PDB entry 5VKE | X-ray diffraction, 2.37 A resolution | chains A and C of the 3 polymer chains in the assembly

# Chain A
Molecule: Antibody Light Chain
From: Mus musculus
Notes: antibody fragment or engineered binder
Amino-acid sequence (219 residues; each row starts with the number of its first residue):
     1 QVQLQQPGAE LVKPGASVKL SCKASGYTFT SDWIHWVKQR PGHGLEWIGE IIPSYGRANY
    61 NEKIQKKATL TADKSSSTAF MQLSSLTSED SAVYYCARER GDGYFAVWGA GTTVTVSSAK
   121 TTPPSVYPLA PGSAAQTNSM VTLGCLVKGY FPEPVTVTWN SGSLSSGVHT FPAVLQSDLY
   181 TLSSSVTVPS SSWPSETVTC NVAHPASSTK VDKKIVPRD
Disulfides: Cys22-Cys96

# Chain C
Molecule: pH-gated potassium channel KcsA
From: Streptomyces lividans
UniProtKB: P0A334 (KCSA_STRLI); numbering as in UniProt (aligned over 26-121)
Amino-acid sequence (96 residues; each row starts with the number of its first residue):
    26 WRCAGAATVL LVIVLLAGSY LAVLAERGAP GAQLITYPRA LWWSVETATT VGYGDLAPVT
    86 LWGRCVAVVV MVAGITSFGL VTAALATWFV GQCQQQ
Disulfides: Cys28-Cys118
Sequence notes: conflict Cys28 (Ala in P0A334), Ala82 (Tyr in P0A334), Cys90 (Leu in P0A334), Gln117 (Arg in P0A334), Cys118 (Glu in P0A334), Gln120 (Glu in P0A334), Gln121 (Arg in P0A334)
Bound ions: K+ site 1 near Thr75 (its only coordinating residue here); K+ site 2 near Gly77 (its only coordinating residue here)
Small-molecule neighbours:
  - 1EM ((1S)-2-hydroxy-1-[(nonanoyloxy)methyl]ethyl myristate): Leu41, Ser44, Tyr62, Pro63, Leu66, Trp67, Val70, Val84, Thr85, Leu86, Arg89, Val93
  - nonan-1-ol (F09): Leu46, Leu49, Ala50, Trp87, Val91, Val94
UniProt features mapped onto this chain:
  - motif: Thr75 to Asp80 (Selectivity filter)
  - mutagenesis: Glu71 (E71A: Prevents channel inactivation)
What the authors report for this chain:
  - conformationally variable residues: Val76, Gly77
  - self-association interface (contacts with another copy of this molecule); pairs are residue here / residue on that copy: Val76-Val76
  - contacts within the chain: Glu71-Asp80

# Chain A / chain C interface
Residue-residue contacts (23; chain A residue first):
  Thr30(A) with Tyr45(C)
  Ser31(A) with Tyr62(C)
  Trp33(A) with Arg52(C); Tyr62(C), hydrogen bond
  His35(A) with Arg52(C)
  Glu50(A) with Arg52(C), salt bridge
  Ile52(A) with Tyr45(C); Leu49(C), hydrophobic; Tyr62(C)
  Ser54(A) with Tyr45(C), hydrogen bond
  Tyr55(A) with Tyr45(C); Leu49(C), hydrophobic
  Arg57(A) with Leu49(C); Arg52(C), hydrogen bond (side chain-backbone)
  Asn59(A) with Arg52(C); Gly53(C)
  Glu62(A) with Pro55(C)
  Glu99(A) with Arg52(C), salt bridge
  Gly101(A) with Arg52(C); Thr61(C); Tyr62(C), hydrogen bond (backbone-backbone)
  Asp102(A) with Thr61(C)
  Gly103(A) with Thr61(C)
Other interface residues (no listed pair), chain A (16 interface residues in all): Arg100
Other interface residues (no listed pair), chain C (10 interface residues in all): Val48, Ala50, Pro63

# In short
16 residues of chain A and 10 residues of chain C are in contact, with 4 hydrogen bonds and 2 salt bridges.
Polar contacts include Glu50(A)-Arg52(C), Glu99(A)-Arg52(C) and Trp33(A)-Tyr62(C). Nonan-1-ol is bound between
chain A and chain C. The paper reports conformational variability at Val76(C) and Gly77(C); a self-association
interface involving Val76(C).
Chain A is Antibody Light Chain (Mus musculus) and chain C is pH-gated potassium channel KcsA (Streptomyces
lividans); the structure, Open conformation of KcsA deep-inactivated, was determined by X-ray diffraction,
deposited together with 5VK6 and 5VKH.
